8UMF - chains A and E of the 5 polymer chains in the assembly; structure by electron microscopy, 2.90 A resolution.

[Chain A]
Molecule: Cas9
Source organism: Parasutterella secunda
Chain sequence (1462 residues; numbered -21 to 1440; the number before each row is that of its first residue; numbers below 1 keep their minus sign (Gly-21 is residue -21)):
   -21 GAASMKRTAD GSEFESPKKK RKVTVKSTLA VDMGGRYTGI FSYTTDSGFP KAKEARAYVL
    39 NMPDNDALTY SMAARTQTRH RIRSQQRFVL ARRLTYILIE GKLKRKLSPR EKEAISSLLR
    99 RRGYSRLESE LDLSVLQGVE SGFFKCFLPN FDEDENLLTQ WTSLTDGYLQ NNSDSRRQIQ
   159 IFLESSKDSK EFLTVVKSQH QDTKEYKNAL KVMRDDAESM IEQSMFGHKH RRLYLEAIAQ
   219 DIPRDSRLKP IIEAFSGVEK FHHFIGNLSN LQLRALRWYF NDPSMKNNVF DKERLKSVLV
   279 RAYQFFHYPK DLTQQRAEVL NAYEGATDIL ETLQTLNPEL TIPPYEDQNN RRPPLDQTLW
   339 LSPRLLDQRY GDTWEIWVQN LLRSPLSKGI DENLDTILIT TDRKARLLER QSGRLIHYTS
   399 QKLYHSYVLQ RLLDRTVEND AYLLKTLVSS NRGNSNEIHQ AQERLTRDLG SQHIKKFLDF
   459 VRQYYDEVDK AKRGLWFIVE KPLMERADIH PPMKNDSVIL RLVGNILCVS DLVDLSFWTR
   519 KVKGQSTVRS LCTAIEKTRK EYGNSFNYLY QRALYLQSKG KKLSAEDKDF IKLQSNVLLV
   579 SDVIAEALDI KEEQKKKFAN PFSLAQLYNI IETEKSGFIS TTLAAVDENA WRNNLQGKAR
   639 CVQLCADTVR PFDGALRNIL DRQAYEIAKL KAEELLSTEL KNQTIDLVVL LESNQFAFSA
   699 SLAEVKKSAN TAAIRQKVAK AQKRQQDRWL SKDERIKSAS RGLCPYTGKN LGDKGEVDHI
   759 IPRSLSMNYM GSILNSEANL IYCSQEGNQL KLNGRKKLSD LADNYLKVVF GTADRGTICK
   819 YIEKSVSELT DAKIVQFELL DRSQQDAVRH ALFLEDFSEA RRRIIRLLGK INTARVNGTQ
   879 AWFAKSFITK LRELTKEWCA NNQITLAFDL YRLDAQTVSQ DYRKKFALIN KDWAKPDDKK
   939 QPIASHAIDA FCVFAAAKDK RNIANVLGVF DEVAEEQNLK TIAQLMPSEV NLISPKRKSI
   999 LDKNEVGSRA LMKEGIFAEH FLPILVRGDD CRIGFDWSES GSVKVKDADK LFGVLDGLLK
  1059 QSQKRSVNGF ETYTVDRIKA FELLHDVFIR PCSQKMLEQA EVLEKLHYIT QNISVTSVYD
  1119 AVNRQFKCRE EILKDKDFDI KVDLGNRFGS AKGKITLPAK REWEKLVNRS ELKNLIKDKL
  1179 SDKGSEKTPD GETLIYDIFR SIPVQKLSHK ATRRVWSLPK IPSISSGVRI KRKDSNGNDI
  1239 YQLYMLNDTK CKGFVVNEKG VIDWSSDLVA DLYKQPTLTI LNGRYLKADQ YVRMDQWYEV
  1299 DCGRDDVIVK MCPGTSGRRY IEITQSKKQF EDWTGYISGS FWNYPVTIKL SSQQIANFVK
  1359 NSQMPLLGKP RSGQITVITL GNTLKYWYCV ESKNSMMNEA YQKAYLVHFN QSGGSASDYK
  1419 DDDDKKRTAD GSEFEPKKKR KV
Disordered / not traced: -21 to 1, 709-727, 1061-1068, 1179-1183, 1410-1440
Ion coordination: Mg2+ site 1: Asp10, Glu690 (shared with 1 residue of chain C); Mg2+ site 2: Asp10 (shared with 1 residue of chain C); Mg2+ site 3: Asp756, Asn786 (shared with 1 residue of chain D; DC35(E) of chain E)

[Chain E]
Molecule: 80-nt DNA strand
Sequence (80 nucleotides; row label = number of the first residue in the row):
     1 GCACTCTGCC CTCGTGGGTT TGTGGTTGCC CACCCTAGTC ATTGGAGGTG ACATCGATGT
    61 CCTCCCCATT GGCCTGCTTA
Disordered / not traced: 1-20, 36-80
Ion coordination: Mg2+: DC35 (shared with Asp756(A), Asn786(A) of chain A; 1 residue of chain D)

[How chain A and chain E interact]
Residue-residue contacts (27; chain A residue first):
  Arg59(A) with DC33(E), base contact
  Pro760(A) with DC35(E), phosphate contact
  Arg761(A) with DC35(E), phosphate contact
  Ser762(A) with DC34(E), hydrogen bond to the phosphate; DC35(E), hydrogen bond to the phosphate
  Asn766(A) with DC34(E), phosphate contact
  Asn786(A) with DC35(E), phosphate contact
  Gln787(A) with DC35(E), sugar contact
  Lys789(A) with DC35(E), sugar contact
  Asn791(A) with DC34(E), phosphate contact; DC35(E), phosphate contact
  Lys1011(A) with DA32(E), hydrogen bond to the base; DC33(E), phosphate contact
  Glu1012(A) with DA32(E), phosphate contact; DC33(E), hydrogen bond to the phosphate
  Gly1143(A) with DG22(E), phosphate contact
  Asn1144(A) with DT21(E), phosphate contact; DG22(E), hydrogen bond to the phosphate
  Lys1150(A) with DG22(E), salt bridge to the phosphate
  Ser1221(A) with DC30(E), sugar contact; DC31(E), sugar contact
  Arg1316(A) with DC29(E), base contact
  Lys1367(A) with DG28(E), salt bridge to the phosphate
  Arg1369(A) with DC30(E), base contact
  Ser1390(A) with DT27(E), base contact
  Asn1392(A) with DT26(E), phosphate contact
  Ser1393(A) with DT26(E), hydrogen bond to the phosphate
Interface residues without a listed pair, chain A (29 interface residues in all): Asp756, Leu790, Ser1148, Ile1222, Ser1223, Glu1389, Lys1391, Met1394

[In short]
29 residues of chain A face 12 of chain E across their interface; the contacts include 6 hydrogen bonds and 2
salt bridges. Among the polar pairs are Lys1011(A)-DA32(E), Ser762(A)-DC34(E) and Ser762(A)-DC35(E). Asp10(A)
and Glu690(A) coordinate Mg2+ site 1. Asp756(A), Asn786(A) and DC35(E) coordinate Mg2+.
Here chain A is Cas9 (Parasutterella secunda) and chain E is an 80-nt DNA strand. Entry 8UMF (Structure of
PsCas9 in complex with gRNA and DNA in product state) was determined by electron microscopy.
